Entry 6BJQ (X-ray diffraction, 2.70 A resolution); this record covers chain A.

Chain A:
Molecule: Glycoside Hydrolase Family 2 candidate b-glucuronidase
Organism: Eubacterium eligens (strain ATCC 27750 / VPI C15-48)
UniProt: C4Z6Z2 (C4Z6Z2_EUBE2); numbering as in UniProt (aligned over 1-610)
Chain sequence (634 residues; numbered -23 to 610; the number before each row is that of its first residue; numbers below 1 keep their minus sign (Met-23 is residue -23)):
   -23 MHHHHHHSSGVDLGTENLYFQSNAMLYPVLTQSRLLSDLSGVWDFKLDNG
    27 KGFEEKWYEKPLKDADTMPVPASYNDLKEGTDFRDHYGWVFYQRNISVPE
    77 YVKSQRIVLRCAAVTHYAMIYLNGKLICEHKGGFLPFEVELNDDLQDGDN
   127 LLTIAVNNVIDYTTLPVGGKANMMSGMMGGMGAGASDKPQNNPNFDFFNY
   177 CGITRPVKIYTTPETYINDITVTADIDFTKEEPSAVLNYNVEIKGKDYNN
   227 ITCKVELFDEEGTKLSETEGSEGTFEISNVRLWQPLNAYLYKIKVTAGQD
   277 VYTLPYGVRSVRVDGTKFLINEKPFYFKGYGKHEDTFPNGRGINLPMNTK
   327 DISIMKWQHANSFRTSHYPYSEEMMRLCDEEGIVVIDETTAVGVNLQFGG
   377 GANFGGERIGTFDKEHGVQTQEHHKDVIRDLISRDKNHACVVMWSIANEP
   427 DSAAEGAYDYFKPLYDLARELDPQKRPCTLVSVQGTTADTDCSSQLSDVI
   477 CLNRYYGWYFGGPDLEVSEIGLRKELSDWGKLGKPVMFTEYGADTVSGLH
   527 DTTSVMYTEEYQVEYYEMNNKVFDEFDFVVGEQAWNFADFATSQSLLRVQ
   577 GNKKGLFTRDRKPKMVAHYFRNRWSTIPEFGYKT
Unresolved in the structure: -23 to -2, 152-156, 221-229
Sequence notes: initiating methionine (-23); expression tag (-22 to 0)
Residues lining bound ligands: beta-D-glucopyranuronic acid (BDP): Asp172, His343, Asn424, Glu425, Asn479, Tyr481, Tyr485, Glu516, Trp561, Phe566, Arg574, Asn578, Lys580
What the authors report for this chain:
  - mutagenesis - Y485A, Y485F: decreased catalytic activity
  - catalytic residues: Glu516 (proposed by the authors, not directly observed)

Overview:
Ligands of chain A: beta-D-glucopyranuronic acid. From the paper: the catalytic residue Glu516; Y485A and
Y485F reduce catalytic activity.
Chain A is Glycoside Hydrolase Family 2 candidate b-glucuronidase (Eubacterium eligens (strain ATCC 27750 /
VPI C15-48)); the structure, Eubacterium eligens beta-glucuronidase bound to glucuronic acid, was determined
by X-ray diffraction together with 6BJW and 6D4O from the same study.
